7FJ1 - chains U and l of the 51 polymer chains in the assembly; structure by electron microscopy, 4.43 A resolution (low resolution: residue-level contacts below are approximate; hydrogen-bond / salt-bridge calls are withheld).

== Chain U (and l) ==
Molecule: Major capsid protein
Source organism: Suid alphaherpesvirus 1
Notes: chain l of this document is another copy of the same molecule, construct and numbering; everything in this record applies to it too
UniProt: G3G8T2 (G3G8T2_9ALPH); residue numbers follow UniProt; this construct covers 1-1330
Chain sequence (1330 residues; numbered 1 to 1330; the number before each row is that of its first residue):
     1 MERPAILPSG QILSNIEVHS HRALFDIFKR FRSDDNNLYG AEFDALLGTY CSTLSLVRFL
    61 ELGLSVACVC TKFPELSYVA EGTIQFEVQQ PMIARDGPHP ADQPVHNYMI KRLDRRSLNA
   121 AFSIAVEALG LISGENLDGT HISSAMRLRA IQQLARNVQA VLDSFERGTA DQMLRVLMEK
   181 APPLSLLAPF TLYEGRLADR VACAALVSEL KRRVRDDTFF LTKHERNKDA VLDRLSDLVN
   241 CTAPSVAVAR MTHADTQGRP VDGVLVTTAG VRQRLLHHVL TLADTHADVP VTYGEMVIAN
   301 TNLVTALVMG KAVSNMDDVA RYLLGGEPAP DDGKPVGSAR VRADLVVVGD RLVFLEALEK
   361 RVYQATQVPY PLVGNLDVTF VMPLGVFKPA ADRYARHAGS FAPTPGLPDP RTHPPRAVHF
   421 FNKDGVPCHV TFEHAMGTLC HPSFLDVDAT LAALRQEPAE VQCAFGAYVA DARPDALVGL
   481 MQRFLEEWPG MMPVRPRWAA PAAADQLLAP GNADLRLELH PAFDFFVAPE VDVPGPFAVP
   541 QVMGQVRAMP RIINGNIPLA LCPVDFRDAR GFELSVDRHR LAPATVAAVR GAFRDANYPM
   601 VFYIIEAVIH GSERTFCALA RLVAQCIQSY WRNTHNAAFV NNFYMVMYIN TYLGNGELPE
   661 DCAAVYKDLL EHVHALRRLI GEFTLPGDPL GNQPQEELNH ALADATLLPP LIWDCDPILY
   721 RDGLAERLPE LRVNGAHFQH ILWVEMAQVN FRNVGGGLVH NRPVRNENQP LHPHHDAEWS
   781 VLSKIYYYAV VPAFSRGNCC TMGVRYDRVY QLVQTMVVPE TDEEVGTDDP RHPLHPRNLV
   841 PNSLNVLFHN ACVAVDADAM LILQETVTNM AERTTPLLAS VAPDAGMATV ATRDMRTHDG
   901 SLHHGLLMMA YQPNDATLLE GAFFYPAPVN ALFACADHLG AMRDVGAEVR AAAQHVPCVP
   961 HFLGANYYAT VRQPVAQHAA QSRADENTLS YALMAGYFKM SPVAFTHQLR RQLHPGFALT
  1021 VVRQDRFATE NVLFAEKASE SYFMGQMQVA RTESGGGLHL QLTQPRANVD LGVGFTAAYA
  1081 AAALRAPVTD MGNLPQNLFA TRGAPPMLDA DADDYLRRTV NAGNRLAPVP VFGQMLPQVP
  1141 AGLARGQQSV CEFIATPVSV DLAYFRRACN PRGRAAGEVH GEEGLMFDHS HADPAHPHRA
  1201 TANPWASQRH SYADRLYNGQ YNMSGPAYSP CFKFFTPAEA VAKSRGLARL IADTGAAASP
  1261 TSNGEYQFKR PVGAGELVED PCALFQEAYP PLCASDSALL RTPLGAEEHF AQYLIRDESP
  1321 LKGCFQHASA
Disordered / not traced: 1-2, 327-336, 1324-1330

== How chain U and chain l interact ==
Pairs across the interface (62; chain U residue first):
  P4(U) - R149(l)
  A5(U) - T49(l)
  I6(U) - R149(l)
  P8(U) - T49(l)
  P8(U) - C51(l)
  S9(U) - G48(l)
  S9(U) - T49(l)
  G10(U) - T49(l)
  G10(U) - Y50(l)
  G10(U) - C51(l)
  Q11(U) - C51(l)
  Q11(U) - T53(l)
  I12(U) - C51(l)
  I12(U) - S52(l)
  N15(U) - Q364(l)
  N15(U) - A365(l)
  I16(U) - A365(l)
  E17(U) - A365(l)
  E17(U) - Q367(l)
  S33(U) - S123(l)
  D34(U) - A125(l)
  D34(U) - Q153(l)
  D34(U) - N157(l)
  N36(U) - E127(l)
  L38(U) - R149(l)
  L38(U) - Q153(l)
  Y39(U) - A128(l)
  Y39(U) - M146(l)
  G40(U) - M146(l)
  A41(U) - M146(l)
  F43(U) - I142(l)
  T49(U) - A5(l)
  T49(U) - L7(l)
  T49(U) - P8(l)
  T49(U) - S9(l)
  T49(U) - G10(l)
  Y50(U) - S9(l)
  Y50(U) - G10(l)
  C51(U) - P8(l)
  C51(U) - G10(l)
  C51(U) - Q11(l)
  C51(U) - I12(l)
  S52(U) - I12(l)
  T53(U) - Q11(l)
  T53(U) - I12(l)
  S123(U) - S33(l)
  I124(U) - D34(l)
  A125(U) - D34(l)
  A125(U) - N36(l)
  E127(U) - N36(l)
  A128(U) - D34(l)
  A128(U) - Y39(l)
  M146(U) - Y39(l)
  R149(U) - P4(l)
  R149(U) - L38(l)
  A150(U) - Y39(l)
  Q153(U) - D34(l)
  Q364(U) - N15(l)
  A365(U) - N15(l)
  A365(U) - I16(l)
  A365(U) - E17(l)
  Q367(U) - E17(l)
Other interface residues (no listed pair), chain U (39 interface residues in all): G48, V126, N157
Other interface residues (no listed pair), chain l (39 interface residues in all): I6, D35, G40, A41, A150

== Summary ==
Chain U and chain l each contribute 39 residues to their interface.
Both chains are Major capsid protein (Suid alphaherpesvirus 1). Entry 7FJ1 (Cryo-EM structure of pseudorabies
virus C-capsid) was determined by electron microscopy (same publication as 7FJ3).
